6H6O - chains A and B; structure by X-ray diffraction, 1.70 A resolution.

== Chain A (and B) ==
Molecule: Ubiquinone biosynthesis protein UbiJ
Organism: Escherichia coli (strain K12)
Notes: chain B of this document is another copy of the same molecule, construct and numbering; everything in this record applies to it too
UniProt: P0ADP7 (UBIJ_ECOLI); residues 12-131 here correspond to UniProt positions 1-120 (UniProt number = residue number - 11)
Sequence (131 residues; each row starts with the number of its first residue):
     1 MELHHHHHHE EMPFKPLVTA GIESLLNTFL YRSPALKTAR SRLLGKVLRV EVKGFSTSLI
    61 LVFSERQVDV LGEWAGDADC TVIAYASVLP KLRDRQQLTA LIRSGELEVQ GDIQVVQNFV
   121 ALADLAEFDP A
Unresolved in the structure: 1-10 (chain B: 1-13, 130-131)
Sequence notes: initiating methionine (1); expression tag (2-11)
Bound ions: Ca2+ site 1: Glu23, Asp69; Ca2+ site 2 near Asp77 (its only coordinating residue here); Ca2+ site 3: Asp79 (shared with Glu23(B), Asp69(B) of chain B); Ca2+ site 4: Arg93, Asp124, Glu127; Ca2+ site 5: Ala126, Asp129, Ala131
Small-molecule neighbours: (2S)-2-hydroxybutanedioic acid (LMR): Asp77, Ala78, Asp79, Gly111, Asp112

== How chain A and chain B interact ==
Contacting residue pairs (24; chain A residue first):
  Glu11(A) - Ala126(B)
  Glu11(A) - Phe128(B)
  Met12(A) - Phe29(B)
  Met12(A) - Arg32(B)
  Phe14(A) - Phe29(B)  hydrophobic
  Phe14(A) - Arg93(B)
  Phe14(A) - Glu127(B)
  Leu17(A) - Leu25(B)  hydrophobic
  Leu17(A) - Thr28(B)
  Leu17(A) - Phe29(B)  hydrophobic
  Val18(A) - Leu25(B)
  Leu25(A) - Leu17(B)
  Leu25(A) - Val18(B)
  Thr28(A) - Leu17(B)
  Phe29(A) - Phe14(B)  hydrophobic
  Gly54(A) - Ser87(B)
  Phe55(A) - Ala86(B)
  Phe55(A) - Ser87(B)
  Phe55(A) - Pro90(B)  hydrophobic
  Ala86(A) - Phe55(B)
  Ala86(A) - Ala86(B)  hydrophobic
  Ser87(A) - Gly54(B)
  Pro90(A) - Gly54(B)
  Pro90(A) - Phe55(B)
Other interface residues (no listed pair), chain A (14 interface residues in all): Lys53
Other interface residues (no listed pair), chain B (19 interface residues in all): Ser33, Lys53, Leu125

== In short ==
Chain A and chain B form an interface of 14 and 19 residues respectively. Bound to chain A:
(2S)-2-hydroxybutanedioic acid. Glu23(A) and Asp69(A) form the Ca2+ site 1. Arg93(A), Asp124(A) and Glu127(A)
coordinate Ca2+ site 4.
Chain A and chain B are both Ubiquinone biosynthesis protein UbiJ (Escherichia coli (strain K12)); the
structure, UbiJ-SCP2 Ubiquinone synthesis protein, was determined by X-ray diffraction together with 6H6N and
6H6P from the same study.
